1Z4S - chain A; structure by X-ray diffraction, 2.60 A resolution.

== Chain A ==
Name: Heparin-binding growth factor 1
Organism: Homo sapiens
UniProt: P05230 (FGF1_HUMAN); residues 2-140 here correspond to UniProt positions 17-155 (UniProt number = residue number + 15)
Sequence (144 residues; numbered -2 to 140 plus 4 insertion-coded residues; 3 numbers in that range are skipped by the numbering (no residue carries them; nothing is unmodelled there); the number before each row is that of its first residue; a row labelled like 1D-1G holds insertion residues (1D, then the next letters in order); numbers below 1 keep their minus sign (His-2 is residue -2)):
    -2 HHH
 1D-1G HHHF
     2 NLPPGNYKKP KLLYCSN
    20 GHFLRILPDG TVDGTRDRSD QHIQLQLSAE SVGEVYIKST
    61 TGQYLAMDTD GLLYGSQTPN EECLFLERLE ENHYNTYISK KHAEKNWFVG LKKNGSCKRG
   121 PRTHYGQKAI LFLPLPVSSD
Unresolved in the structure: -2 to 0, 138-140
Differences from the reference sequence: expression tag (1D, 1D, 1D, 1D-1F)
Swiss-Prot annotation at these positions:
  - region: Lys112 to Lys128 (Heparin-binding)
  - motif: Lys9 to Lys12 (Nuclear localization signal)
  - binding site (heparin): Asn18

== In short ==
UniProt lists heparin-binding residue Asn18.
Chain A is Heparin-binding growth factor 1 (Homo sapiens); the structure, Crystal Structure of Gly19 and Glu60
deletion mutant of Human Acidic Fibroblast Growth Factor, was determined by X-ray diffraction, deposited
together with 1Z2V, 2AQZ and 1YTO.
